2ZBK - chains A and C of the 4 polymer chains in the assembly; structure by X-ray diffraction, 3.56 A resolution.

== Chain A (and C) ==
Molecule: Type II DNA topoisomerase VI subunit A
From: Sulfolobus shibatae
Notes: EC 5.99.1.3; chain C of this document is another copy of the same molecule, construct and numbering; everything in this record applies to it too
Reference sequence: O05208 (TOP6A_SULSH); residue numbers follow UniProt; this construct covers 1-389
Chain sequence (389 residues; numbered 1 to 389; the number before each row is that of its first residue):
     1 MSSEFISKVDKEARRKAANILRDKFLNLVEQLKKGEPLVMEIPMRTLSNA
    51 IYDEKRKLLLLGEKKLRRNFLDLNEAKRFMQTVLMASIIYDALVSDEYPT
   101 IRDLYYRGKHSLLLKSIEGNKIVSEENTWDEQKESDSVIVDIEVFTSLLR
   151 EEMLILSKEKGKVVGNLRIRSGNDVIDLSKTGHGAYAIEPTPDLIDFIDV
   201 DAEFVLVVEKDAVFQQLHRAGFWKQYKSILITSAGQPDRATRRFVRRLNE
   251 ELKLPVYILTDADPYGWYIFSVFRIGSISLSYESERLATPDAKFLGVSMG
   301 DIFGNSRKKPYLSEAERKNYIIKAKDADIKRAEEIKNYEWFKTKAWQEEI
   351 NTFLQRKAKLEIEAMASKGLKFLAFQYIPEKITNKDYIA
Disordered / not traced: 1-9, 45-65, 119-125, 280-284
Swiss-Prot annotation at these positions:
  - active site: Tyr106 (O-(5'-phospho-DNA)-tyrosine intermediate)
  - binding site (Mg(2+)): Glu209, Asp261

== Interface between chain A and chain C ==
Residue-residue contacts - 95 pairs, chain A then chain C:
  Arg14(A) with His183(C), hydrogen bond; Arg219(C)
  Asp96(A) with Lys371(C)
  Glu97(A) with Gly369(C); Leu370(C), hydrogen bond (side chain-backbone); Lys371(C)
  Tyr98(A) with Gln216(C); Arg219(C)
  Thr100(A) with Gln216(C); Glu363(C), hydrogen bond
  Arg102(A) with Glu361(C), salt bridge; Glu363(C), salt bridge
  Asp103(A) with Gln216(C); Glu363(C); Ala366(C); Ser367(C), hydrogen bond (side chain-backbone)
  Tyr106(A) with Tyr320(C), hydrogen bond (backbone-side chain); Glu361(C); Ala364(C), hydrophobic; Ser367(C)
  Arg107(A) with Ser367(C), hydrogen bond (side chain-backbone)
  Gly108(A) with Asn319(C)
  Lys109(A) with Asn319(C)
  Leu156(A) with Gln215(C)
  Ser157(A) with Ala212(C)
  Lys158(A) with Ala212(C); Glu363(C), salt bridge
  Glu159(A) with Lys162(C), hydrogen bond (backbone-side chain); Asp211(C)
  Lys162(A) with Glu159(C)
  Ser171(A) with Gly182(C); His183(C), hydrogen bond
  Gly172(A) with His183(C)
  Asp174(A) with Lys180(C); Thr181(C), hydrogen bond (side chain-backbone); Gly182(C), hydrogen bond (side chain-backbone)
  Ile176(A) with Ile176(C), hydrophobic; Lys180(C)
  Lys180(A) with Asp174(C); Ile176(C)
  Thr181(A) with Asp174(C), hydrogen bond (backbone-side chain); Tyr186(C)
  Gly182(A) with Ser171(C); Asp174(C), hydrogen bond (backbone-side chain)
  His183(A) with Arg14(C), hydrogen bond; Ser171(C), hydrogen bond; Gly172(C); Glu189(C), salt bridge; Thr191(C); Leu194(C)
  Gly184(A) with Tyr186(C); Ala187(C); Glu189(C)
  Ala185(A) with Ala187(C), hydrogen bond (backbone-backbone)
  Tyr186(A) with Thr181(C); Gly184(C)
  Ala187(A) with Gly184(C); Ala185(C), hydrogen bond (backbone-backbone)
  Glu189(A) with His183(C), salt bridge; Gly184(C)
  Pro190(A) with Gln215(C)
  Thr191(A) with His183(C); Arg219(C), hydrogen bond
  Leu194(A) with His183(C)
  Asp211(A) with Glu159(C)
  Ala212(A) with Thr100(C); Ser157(C); Lys158(C)
  Gln215(A) with Leu156(C); Pro190(C)
  Gln216(A) with Tyr98(C); Pro99(C); Thr100(C); Asp103(C), hydrogen bond
  Arg219(A) with Arg14(C); Tyr98(C); Thr191(C), hydrogen bond
  Asn319(A) with Gly108(C); Lys109(C)
  Tyr320(A) with Tyr106(C), hydrogen bond (side chain-backbone)
  Glu361(A) with Arg102(C), salt bridge; Tyr106(C)
  Glu363(A) with Thr100(C); Arg102(C), salt bridge; Asp103(C); Lys158(C), salt bridge
  Ala364(A) with Tyr106(C), hydrophobic
  Ala366(A) with Asp103(C)
  Ser367(A) with Asp103(C), hydrogen bond (backbone-side chain); Tyr106(C); Arg107(C), hydrogen bond (backbone-side chain)
  Gly369(A) with Glu97(C)
  Leu370(A) with Glu97(C), hydrogen bond (backbone-side chain)
  Lys371(A) with Asp96(C); Glu97(C)
Other interface residues (no listed pair), chain A (53 interface residues in all): Ser95, Pro99, Lys160, Ser179, Lys210, Ile322
Other interface residues (no listed pair), chain C (53 interface residues in all): Ser95, Lys160, Ser179, Lys210, Ile322

== In short ==
Chain A and chain C each contribute 53 residues to their interface; the contacts include 23 hydrogen bonds and
8 salt bridges. Polar pairs include Arg102(A)-Glu361(C), Arg102(A)-Glu363(C) and Lys158(A)-Glu363(C). Curated
annotation (UniProt) lists active-site residue Tyr106(A) and Mg2+-binding residues Glu209(A) and Asp261(A) on
chain A.
Chain A and chain C are both Type II DNA topoisomerase VI subunit A (Sulfolobus shibatae); the structure,
Crystal structure of an intact type II DNA topoisomerase: insights into DNA transfer mechanisms, was
determined by X-ray diffraction.
